8WVZ - chains D and H of the 8 polymer chains in the assembly; structure by electron microscopy, 3.15 A resolution.

== Chain D ==
Molecule: Putative primase C962R
Organism: African swine fever virus
UniProtKB: A0A2X0TKI6 (A0A2X0TKI6_ASF); numbering as in UniProt (aligned over 1-962)
Sequence (972 residues; each row starts with the number of its first residue):
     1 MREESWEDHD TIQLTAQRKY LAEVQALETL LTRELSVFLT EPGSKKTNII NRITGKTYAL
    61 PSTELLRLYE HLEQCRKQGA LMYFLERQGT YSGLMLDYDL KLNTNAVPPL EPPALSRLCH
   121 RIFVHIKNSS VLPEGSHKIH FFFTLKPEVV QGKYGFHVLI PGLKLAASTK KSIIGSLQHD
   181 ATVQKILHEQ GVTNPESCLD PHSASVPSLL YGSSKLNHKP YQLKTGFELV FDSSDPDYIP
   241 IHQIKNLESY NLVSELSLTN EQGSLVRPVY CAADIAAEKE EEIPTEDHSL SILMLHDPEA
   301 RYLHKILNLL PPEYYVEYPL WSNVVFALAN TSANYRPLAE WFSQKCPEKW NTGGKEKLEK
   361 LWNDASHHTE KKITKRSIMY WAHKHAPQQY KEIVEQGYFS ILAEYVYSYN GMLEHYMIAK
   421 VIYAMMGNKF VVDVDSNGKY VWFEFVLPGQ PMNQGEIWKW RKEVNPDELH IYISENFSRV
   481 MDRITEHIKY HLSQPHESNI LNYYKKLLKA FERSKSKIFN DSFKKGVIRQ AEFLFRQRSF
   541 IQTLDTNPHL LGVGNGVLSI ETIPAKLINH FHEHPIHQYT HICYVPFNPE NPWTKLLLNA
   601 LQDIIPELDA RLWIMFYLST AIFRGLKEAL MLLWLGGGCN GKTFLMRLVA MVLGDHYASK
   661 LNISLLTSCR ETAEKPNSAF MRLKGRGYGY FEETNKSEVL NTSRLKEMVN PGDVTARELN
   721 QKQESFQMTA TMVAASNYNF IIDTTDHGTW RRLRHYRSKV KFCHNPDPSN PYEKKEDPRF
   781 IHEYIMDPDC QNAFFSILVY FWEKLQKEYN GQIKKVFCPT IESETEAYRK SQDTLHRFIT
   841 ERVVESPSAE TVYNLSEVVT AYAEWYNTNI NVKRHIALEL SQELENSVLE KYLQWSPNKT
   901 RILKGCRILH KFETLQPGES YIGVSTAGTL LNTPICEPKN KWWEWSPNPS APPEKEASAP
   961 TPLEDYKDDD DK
Unresolved in the structure: 1-288, 919-936, 951-972
Sequence notes: expression tag (963-972)
Metal / ion sites: Mg2+: Thr643 (together with ADP)
Residues lining bound ligands: ADP: Ala600, Ile604, Gly638, Cys639, Asn640, Gly641, Lys642, Thr643, Phe644, Glu693, Phe762, Lys775, Glu776, Asp777, Pro778, Phe780, Ile781

== Chain H ==
Molecule: 25-nt DNA strand
Sequence (25 nucleotides; row label = number of the first residue in the row):
     2 TTTTTTTTTT TTTTTTTTTT TTTTT

== Interface between chain D and chain H ==
Contacting residue pairs - 6 pairs, chain D then chain H:
  Arg513(D) with DT21(H), salt bridge to the phosphate; DT22(H), salt bridge to the phosphate
  Lys675(D) with DT4(H), salt bridge to the phosphate
  Pro676(D) with DT4(H), phosphate contact; DT5(H), phosphate contact
  Asn720(D) with DT5(H), phosphate contact
Also at the interface, not in a pair above, chain D (7 interface residues in all): Lys525, Arg529, Glu674
Also at the interface, not in a pair above, chain H (6 interface residues in all): DT6, DT15

== In short ==
Chain D and chain H form an interface of 7 and 6 residues respectively, with 3 salt bridges. Polar pairs
include Arg513(D)-DT21(H), Arg513(D)-DT22(H) and Lys675(D)-DT4(H). Bound to chain D: ADP.
Here chain D is Putative primase C962R (African swine fever virus) and chain H is a 25-nt DNA strand. Entry
8WVZ (Structure of ADP-Form AsfvPrimPol Hexamer) was determined by electron microscopy.
